PDB entry 6VQQ | electron microscopy, 2.56 A resolution | chains A and B of the 5 polymer chains in the assembly

# Chain A (and B)
Name: Formate-nitrite transporter
Source organism: Plasmodium falciparum (isolate 3D7)
Notes: chain B of this document is another copy of the same molecule, construct and numbering; everything in this record applies to it too
UniProt: O77389 (O77389_PLAF7); numbering as in UniProt (aligned over 1-309)
Amino-acid sequence (309 residues; row label = number of the first residue in the row):
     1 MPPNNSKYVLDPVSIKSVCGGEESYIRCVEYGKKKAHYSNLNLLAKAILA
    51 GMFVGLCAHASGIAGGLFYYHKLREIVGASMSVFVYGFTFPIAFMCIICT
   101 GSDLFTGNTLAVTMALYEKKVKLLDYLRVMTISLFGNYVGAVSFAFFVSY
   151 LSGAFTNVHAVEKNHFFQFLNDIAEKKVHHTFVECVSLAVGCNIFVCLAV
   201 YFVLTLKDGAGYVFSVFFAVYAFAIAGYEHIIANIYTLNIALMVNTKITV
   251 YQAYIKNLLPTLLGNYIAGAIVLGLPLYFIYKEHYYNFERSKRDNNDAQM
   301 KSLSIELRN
Unresolved in the structure: 1-11, 291-309 (chain B: 1-11, 294-309)
What the authors report for this chain:
  - mutagenesis - F94A: increased catalytic activity
  - mutagenesis - K177A: increased catalytic activity on lactate
  - mutagenesis - H230A, H230N: abolished catalytic activity on lactate
  - mutagenesis - F90A: decreased catalytic activity on lactate
  - catalytic residues: His230 (proposed by the authors, not directly observed)
  - conformationally variable residues (side-chain flip): Phe94

# How chain A and chain B interact
Contacting residue pairs - 62 pairs, chain A then chain B:
  Pro12(A) with Ser14(B); Lys16(B)
  Val13(A) with Ser14(B); Lys16(B)
  Ile15(A) with Ile15(B), hydrophobic; Lys16(B); Ser17(B); Lys207(B)
  Lys16(A) with Lys207(B)
  Ser17(A) with Lys207(B), hydrogen bond (backbone-backbone); Asp208(B)
  Val18(A) with Tyr212(B), hydrophobic
  Gly21(A) with Cys99(B)
  Ile76(A) with Tyr70(B); Lys72(B); Leu73(B), hydrogen bond (backbone-backbone)
  Val77(A) with Leu73(B), hydrophobic
  Ala79(A) with Leu67(B)
  Ser80(A) with Leu67(B); Phe68(B)
  Met81(A) with Phe68(B), hydrophobic
  Val83(A) with Leu67(B), hydrophobic
  Phe84(A) with Phe88(B), hydrophobic
  Glu184(A) with Leu151(B); Ser152(B)
  Ser187(A) with Phe147(B), hydrogen bond (side chain-backbone); Val148(B)
  Gly191(A) with Leu56(B)
  Phe195(A) with Leu56(B), hydrophobic; Cys57(B), hydrophobic; Ile92(B), hydrophobic
  Leu198(A) with Phe53(B), hydrophobic; Cys96(B), hydrophobic
  Tyr201(A) with Cys99(B); Thr100(B)
  Phe202(A) with Met95(B); Cys96(B); Cys99(B), hydrophobic
  Thr205(A) with Cys99(B)
  Leu206(A) with Cys99(B), hydrophobic
  Asp208(A) with Asp208(B); Gly209(B), hydrogen bond (side chain-backbone)
  Ala210(A) with Ala210(B), hydrophobic
  Phe214(A) with Phe214(B), hydrophobic
  Ser215(A) with Val213(B)
  Phe218(A) with Phe88(B), hydrophobic; Ile92(B), hydrophobic; Val213(B), hydrophobic
  Tyr221(A) with Phe88(B), hydrophobic; Thr89(B), hydrogen bond
  Ile225(A) with Ile63(B); Ala64(B), hydrophobic
  Ala226(A) with His59(B); Ala60(B), hydrophobic; Ile63(B)
  Tyr228(A) with Leu56(B); His59(B), hydrogen bond
  Leu277(A) with Thr100(B)
  Phe279(A) with Leu41(B), hydrophobic
  Ile280(A) with Asn42(B)
  Tyr281(A) with Thr100(B); Gly101(B)
Also at the interface, not in a pair above, chain A (48 interface residues in all): Ser14, Gly20, Glu75, Gly78, Val183, Leu188, Ile194, Phe217, Ala219, Ala222, Val272, Pro276
Also at the interface, not in a pair above, chain B (44 interface residues in all): Val13, Lys46, Leu49, Met52, Val85, Phe144, Phe217

# Summary
Chain A and chain B form an interface of 48 and 44 residues respectively; the contacts include 6 hydrogen
bonds. Polar pairs include Ser187(A)-Phe147(B), Asp208(A)-Gly209(B) and Tyr221(A)-Thr89(B). The paper reports
the catalytic residue His230(A); H230A and H230N of chain A abolish catalytic activity on lactate; 5
substitutions were tested in all.
Both chains are Formate-nitrite transporter (Plasmodium falciparum (isolate 3D7)). Entry 6VQQ (CryoEM
Structure of the Plasmodium falciparum transporter PfFNT) was determined by electron microscopy together with
7MXY and 6VQR from the same study.
